Entry 6XKU (electron microscopy, 4.20 A resolution (low resolution: residue-level contacts below are approximate; hydrogen-bond / salt-bridge calls are withheld)); this record covers chains E and D of the 6 polymer chains in the assembly.

== Chain E ==
Name: Ubiquinol-cytochrome c reductase iron-sulfur subunit
From: Rhodobacter capsulatus (strain ATCC BAA-309 / NBRC 16581 / SB1003)
Notes: EC 7.1.1.8
Reference sequence: D5ANZ2 (UCRI_RHOCB); residue numbers follow UniProt; this construct covers 1-191
Amino-acid sequence (191 residues; each row starts with the number of its first residue):
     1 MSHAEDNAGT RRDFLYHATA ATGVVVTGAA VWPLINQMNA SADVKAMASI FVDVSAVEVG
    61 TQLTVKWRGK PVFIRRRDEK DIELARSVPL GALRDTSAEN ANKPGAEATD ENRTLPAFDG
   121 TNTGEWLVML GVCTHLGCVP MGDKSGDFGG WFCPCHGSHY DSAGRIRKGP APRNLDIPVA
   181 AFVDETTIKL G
Unresolved in the structure: 1-10
Curated features (UniProtKB/Swiss-Prot):
  - binding site ([2Fe-2S] cluster): Cys133, His135, Cys153, His156
Disulfides: Cys138-Cys155
Ion coordination: 2Fe-2S cluster Fe: Cys133, His135, Cys153, His156
Ligand contacts: 2Fe-2S cluster (FES): Cys133, His135, Leu136, Gly137, Cys138, Cys153, Cys155, His156, Ser158

== Chain D ==
Name: Cytochrome c1
From: Rhodobacter capsulatus (strain ATCC BAA-309 / NBRC 16581 / SB1003)
Reference sequence: D5ANZ4 (CY1_RHOCB); residues -20 to 258 here correspond to UniProt positions 1-279 (UniProt number = residue number + 21)
Amino-acid sequence (279 residues; numbered -20 to 258; the number before each row is that of its first residue; numbers below 1 keep their minus sign (Met-20 is residue -20)):
   -20 MKKLLISAVS ALVLGSGAAF ANSNVPDHAF SFEGIFGKYD QAQLRRGFQV YNEVCSACHG
    40 MKFVPIRTLA DDGGPQLDPT FVREYAAGLD TIIDKDSGEE RDRKETDMFP TRVGDGMGPD
   100 LSVMAKARAG FSGPAGSGMN QLFKGMGGPE YIYNYVIGFE ENPECAPEGI DGYYYNKTFQ
   160 IGGVPDTCKD AAGVKITHGS WARMPPPLVD DQVTYEDGTP ATVDQMAQDV SAFLMWAAEP
   220 KLVARKQMGL VAMVMLGLLS VMLYLTNKRL WAPYKGHKA
Unresolved in the structure: -20 to 4, 108-125, 258
Curated features (UniProtKB/Swiss-Prot):
  - binding site (heme c): Cys34, Cys37, His38, Met183
Covalent attachments: heme c (HEC) linked to Cys34, Cys37
Ion coordination: heme c Fe: His38, Met183
Ligand contacts: heme c (HEC): Val29, Val33, His38, Gly95, Met96, Gly97, Pro98, Leu100, Met103, Arg107, Tyr130, Ile131, Tyr134, Val135, Phe158, Ala181, Arg182, Met183, Pro184, Pro186, Leu187, Val209, Leu213

== How chain E and chain D interact ==
Pairs across the interface (7):
  Pro154(E) - Tyr152(D)
  Pro154(E) - Arg182(D)
  Cys155(E) - Tyr152(D)
  His156(E) - Tyr152(D)
  His156(E) - Ile160(D)
  Gly157(E) - Tyr152(D)
  Lys168(E) - Asp165(D)
Also at the interface, not in a pair above, chain E (7 interface residues in all): Cys153, Pro170
Also at the interface, not in a pair above, chain D (6 interface residues in all): Gly161, Gly162

== In short ==
Chain E and chain D form an interface of 7 and 6 residues respectively. Ligands of chain E: 2Fe-2S cluster.
Heme c is covalently linked to Cys34(D). From UniProt: 4 [2Fe-2S] cluster-binding residues on chain E; 4 heme
c-binding residues on chain D.
Here chain E is Ubiquinol-cytochrome c reductase iron-sulfur subunit and chain D is Cytochrome c1, both from
Rhodobacter capsulatus (strain ATCC BAA-309 / NBRC 16581 / SB1003). Entry 6XKU (R. capsulatus cyt bc1 with one
FeS protein in b position and one in c position ...) was determined by electron microscopy together with 6XI0,
6XKT, 6XKV, 6XKW, 6XKX and 6XKZ from the same study.
